Entry 9JFD (electron microscopy, 9.35 A resolution (very low resolution: no residue pairs are listed; an interface is given only as per-side residue counts)); this record covers chains B and C of the 3 polymer chains in the assembly.

[Chain B]
Name: Insulin receptor
Organism: Homo sapiens
Notes: EC 2.7.10.1
UniProt: P06213 (INSR_HUMAN); the construct has insertions or renumbered stretches relative to UniProt, so the offset changes along the chain: 1-653 = UniProt 28-680; 756-907 = UniProt 795-946
Chain sequence (919 residues; numbered 1 to 907 plus 114 insertion-coded residues; 102 numbers in that range are skipped by the numbering (no residue carries them; nothing is unmodelled there); the number before each row is that of its first residue; a row labelled like 653A-653Z holds insertion residues (653A, then the next letters in order)):
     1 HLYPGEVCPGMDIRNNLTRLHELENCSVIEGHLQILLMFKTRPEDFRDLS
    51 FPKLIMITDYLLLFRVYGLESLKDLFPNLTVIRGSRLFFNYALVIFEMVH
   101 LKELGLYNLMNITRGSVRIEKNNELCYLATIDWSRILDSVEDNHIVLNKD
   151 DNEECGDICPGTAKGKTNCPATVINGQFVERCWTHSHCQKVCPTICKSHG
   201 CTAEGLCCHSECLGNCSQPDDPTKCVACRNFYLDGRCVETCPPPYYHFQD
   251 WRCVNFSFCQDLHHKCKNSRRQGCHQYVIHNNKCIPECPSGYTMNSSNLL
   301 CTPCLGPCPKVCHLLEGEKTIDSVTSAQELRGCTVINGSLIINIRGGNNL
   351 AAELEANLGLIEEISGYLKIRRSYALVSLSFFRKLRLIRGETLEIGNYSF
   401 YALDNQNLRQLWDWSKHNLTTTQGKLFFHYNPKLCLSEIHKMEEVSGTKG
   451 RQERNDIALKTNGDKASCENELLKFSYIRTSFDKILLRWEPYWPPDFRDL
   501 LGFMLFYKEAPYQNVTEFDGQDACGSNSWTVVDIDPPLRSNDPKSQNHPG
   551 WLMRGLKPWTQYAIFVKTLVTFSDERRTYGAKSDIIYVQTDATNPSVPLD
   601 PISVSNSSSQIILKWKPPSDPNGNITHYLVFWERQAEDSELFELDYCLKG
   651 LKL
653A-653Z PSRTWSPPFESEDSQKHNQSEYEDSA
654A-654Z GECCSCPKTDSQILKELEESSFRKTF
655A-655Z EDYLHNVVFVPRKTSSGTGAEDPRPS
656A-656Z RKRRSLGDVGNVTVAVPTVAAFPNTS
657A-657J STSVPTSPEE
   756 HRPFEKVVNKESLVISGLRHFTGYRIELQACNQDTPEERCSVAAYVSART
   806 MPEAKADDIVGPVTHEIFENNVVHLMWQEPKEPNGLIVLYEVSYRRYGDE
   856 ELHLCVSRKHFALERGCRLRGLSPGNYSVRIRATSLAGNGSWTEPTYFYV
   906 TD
Not modelled in the structure: 161-168, 510-549, 653A-653Z, 654A-654Z, 655A-655Z, 656A-656Z, 657A-657J
Disulfides: Cys8-Cys26, Cys126-Cys155, Cys159-Cys182, Cys169-Cys188, Cys192-Cys201, Cys196-Cys207, Cys208-Cys216, Cys212-Cys225, Cys228-Cys237, Cys241-Cys253, Cys259-Cys284, Cys266-Cys274, Cys288-Cys301, Cys304-Cys308, Cys312-Cys333, Cys435-Cys468, Cys647-Cys860, Cys786-Cys795
Differences from the reference sequence: conflict His144 (Tyr171 in P06213), Thr421 (Ile448 in P06213), Lys465 (Gln492 in P06213)

[Chain C]
Molecule: A62
Sequence (24 nucleotides; numbered 1 to 24; the number before each row is that of its first residue):
     1 CXXXAXGXAXGXGXCXAGXXCXGX
Modified positions: AF2 (2'-deoxy-2'-fluoroadenosine 5'-(dihydrogen phosphate)) at position 2, DUZ (5-(benzylcarbamoyl)-2'-deoxyuridine 5'-(dihydrogen phosphate)) at position 3, DUZ (5-(benzylcarbamoyl)-2'-deoxyuridine 5'-(dihydrogen phosphate)) at position 4, CFZ (2'-deoxy-2'-fluorocytidine 5'-(dihydrogen phosphate)) at position 6, CFZ (2'-deoxy-2'-fluorocytidine 5'-(dihydrogen phosphate)) at position 8, 85Y (2'-deoxy-5-{[(naphthalen-2-yl)methyl]carbamoyl}uridine 5'-(dihydrogen phosphate)) at position 10, OMG (o2'-methylguanosine-5'-monophosphate) at position 11, AF2 (2'-deoxy-2'-fluoroadenosine 5'-(dihydrogen phosphate)) at position 12, OMG (o2'-methylguanosine-5'-monophosphate) at position 13, DUZ (5-(benzylcarbamoyl)-2'-deoxyuridine 5'-(dihydrogen phosphate)) at position 14, 85Y (2'-deoxy-5-{[(naphthalen-2-yl)methyl]carbamoyl}uridine 5'-(dihydrogen phosphate)) at position 16, AF2 (2'-deoxy-2'-fluoroadenosine 5'-(dihydrogen phosphate)) at position 19, 85Y (2'-deoxy-5-{[(naphthalen-2-yl)methyl]carbamoyl}uridine 5'-(dihydrogen phosphate)) at position 20, OMC (o2'-methylycytidine-5'-monophosphate) at position 21, CFZ (2'-deoxy-2'-fluorocytidine 5'-(dihydrogen phosphate)) at position 22, DUZ (5-(benzylcarbamoyl)-2'-deoxyuridine 5'-(dihydrogen phosphate)) at position 24

[Interface between chain B and chain C]
At this resolution (9 A) residue pairs are not listed: 15 residues of chain B and 7 of chain C lie at the interface.

[Summary]
Chain B and chain C form an interface of 15 and 7 residues respectively.
Chain B is Insulin receptor (Homo sapiens) and chain C is A62; the structure, Human insulin receptor bound
with A62-dimer, Pseudo-gamma conformation, was determined by electron microscopy together with 9JF9 and 9JHS
from the same study.
